PDB entry 2Q9J | X-ray diffraction, 2.20 A resolution | chain A

Chain A:
Protein: Diaminopimelate epimerase
Source organism: Haemophilus influenzae
Notes: EC 5.1.1.7
UniProt: P44859 (DAPF_HAEIN); residue numbers follow UniProt; this construct covers 1-274
Amino-acid sequence (274 residues; row label = number of the first residue in the row):
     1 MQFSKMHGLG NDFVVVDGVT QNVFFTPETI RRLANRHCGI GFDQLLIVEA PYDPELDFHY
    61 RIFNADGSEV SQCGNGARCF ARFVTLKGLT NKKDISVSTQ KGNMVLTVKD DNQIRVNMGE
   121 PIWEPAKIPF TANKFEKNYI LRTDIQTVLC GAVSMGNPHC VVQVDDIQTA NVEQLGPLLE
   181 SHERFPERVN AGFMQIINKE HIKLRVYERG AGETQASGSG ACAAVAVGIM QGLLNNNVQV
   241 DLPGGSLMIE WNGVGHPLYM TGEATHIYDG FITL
Modified residues: Cys73 (s-hydroxycysteine; CSO)
Sequence notes: modified residue (73); engineered mutation Ser217 (Cys in P44859)
UniProt features mapped onto this chain:
  - active site: Cys73 (Proton donor)
  - binding site (substrate): Asn11, Gln44, Asn64, Gly74, Asn75, Asn157, Asn190, Glu208, Arg209, Gly218, Ser219
  - site: His159 (Could be important to modulate the pK values of the two catalytic cysteine residues), Glu208 (Could be important to modulate the pK values of the two catalytic cysteine residues), Tyr268 (Important for dimerization)
  - mutagenesis: Cys73 (C73A: Inactive as epimerase, but it is able to rapidly catalyze the HF elimination via abstraction of the C-2 hydrogen of the D,L-3-fluoro-DAP analog and is essentially unable to catalyze the same ...)

In short:
From UniProt: active-site residue Cys73, 11 substrate-binding residues and one mutagenesis site.
Chain A is Diaminopimelate epimerase (Haemophilus influenzae); the structure, Crystal structure of the C217S
mutant of diaminopimelate epimerase, was determined by X-ray diffraction (same publication as 2Q9H).
